Entry 8OE0 (electron microscopy, 4.60 A resolution (low resolution: residue-level contacts below are approximate; hydrogen-bond / salt-bridge calls are withheld)); this record covers chains B and C of the 4 polymer chains in the assembly.

== Chain B ==
Molecule: Interleukin-12 subunit beta
Source organism: Mus musculus
Reference sequence: P43432 (IL12B_MOUSE); numbering as in UniProt (aligned over 23-335)
Amino-acid sequence (313 residues; row label = number of the first residue in the row):
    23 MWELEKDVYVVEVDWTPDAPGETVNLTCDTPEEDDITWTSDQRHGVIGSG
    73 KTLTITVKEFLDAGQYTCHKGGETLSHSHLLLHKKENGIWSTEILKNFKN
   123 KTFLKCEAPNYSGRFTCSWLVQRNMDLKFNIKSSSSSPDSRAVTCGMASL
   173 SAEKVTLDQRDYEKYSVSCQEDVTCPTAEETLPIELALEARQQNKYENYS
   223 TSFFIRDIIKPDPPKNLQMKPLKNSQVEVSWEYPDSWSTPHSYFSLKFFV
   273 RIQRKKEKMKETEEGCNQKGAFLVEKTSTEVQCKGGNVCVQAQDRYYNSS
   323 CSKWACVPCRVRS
Unresolved in the structure: 245-246, 276-291, 332-335
Cystine bridges: Cys-50/Cys-90, Cys-128/Cys-139, Cys-167/Cys-191, Cys-305/Cys-331, Cys-311/Cys-328
Covalent attachments: N-acetylglucosamine (NAG) linked to Asn-220
UniProt features mapped onto this chain:
  - glycosylation (N-linked (GlcNAc...) asparagine): Asn-47, Asn-122, Asn-132, Asn-220
  - natural variant: Met-169 (M169T: In strain: B10.S/J and SJL/J), Phe-294 (F294L: In strain: B10.S/J and SJL/J)

== Chain C ==
Molecule: Interleukin-12 receptor subunit beta-1, Death-associated protein kinase 1
Source organism: Mus musculus
Notes: EC 2.7.11.1
Reference sequence: chimeric construct of Q60837, P53355: residues 20-561 from Q60837 (I12R1_MOUSE) positions 20-561 (same numbers); residues 572-591 from P53355 positions 300-319 (UniProt number = residue number - 272)
Amino-acid sequence (572 residues; numbered 20 to 591; the number before each row is that of its first residue):
    20 QLGASGPGDGCCVEKTSFPEGASGSPLGPRNLSCYRVSKTDYECSWQYDG
    70 PEDNVSHVLWCCFVPPNHTHTGQERCRYFSSGPDRTVQFWEQDGIPVLSK
   120 VNFWVESRLGNRTMKSQKISQYLYNWTKTTPPLGHIKVSQSHRQLRMDWN
   170 VSEEAGAEVQFRRRMPTTNWTLGDCGPQVNSGSGVLGDIRGSMSESCLCP
   220 SENMAQEIQIRRRRRLSSGAPGGPWSDWSMPVCVPPEVLPQAKIKFLVEP
   270 LNQGGRRRLTMQGQSPQLAVPEGCRGRPGAQVKKHLVLVRMLSCRCQAQT
   320 SKTVPLGKKLNLSGATYDLNVLAKTRFGRSTIQKWHLPAQELTETRALNV
   370 SVGGNMTSMQWAAQAPGTTYCLEWQPWFQHRNHTHCTLIVPEEEDPAKMV
   420 THSWSSKPTLEQEECYRITVFASKNPKNPMLWATVLSSYYFGGNASRAGT
   470 PRHVSVRNQTGDSVSVEWTASQLSTCPGVLTQYVVRCEAEDGAWESEWLV
   520 PPTKTQVTLDGLRSRVMYKVQVRADTARLPGAWSHPQRFSFEGTGGSGGS
   570 GGAARKKWKQSVRLISLCQRLS
Unresolved in the structure: 20-45, 85-92, 200-211, 409-418, 561-591
Construct notes: linker (562-571)
Cystine bridges: Cys-53/Cys-63, Cys-81/Cys-95, Cys-194/Cys-216, Cys-252/Cys-293, Cys-313/Cys-390, Cys-315/Cys-405, Cys-434/Cys-495
Covalent attachments: N-acetylglucosamine (NAG) linked to Asn-144, Asn-169; glycan linked to Asn-463
UniProt features mapped onto this chain:
  - motif: Trp-244 to Ser-248 (WSXWS motif)
  - glycosylation (N-linked (GlcNAc...) asparagine): Asn-50, Asn-73, Asn-86, Asn-130, Asn-144, Asn-169, Asn-188, Asn-330, Asn-368, Asn-374, Asn-401, Asn-463, Asn-477
  - modified residue (Phosphoserine): Ser-580, Ser-591

== How chain B and chain C interact ==
Contacting residue pairs (33):
  Trp-37(B) / Glu-110(C)
  Trp-37(B) / Val-116(C)
  Trp-37(B) / Leu-117(C)
  Trp-37(B) / Tyr-143(C)
  Thr-38(B) / Leu-117(C)
  Pro-39(B) / Leu-117(C)
  Pro-39(B) / Tyr-141(C)
  Gln-64(B) / Arg-94(C)
  Gln-64(B) / Arg-96(C)
  Arg-65(B) / Arg-94(C)
  His-66(B) / Arg-94(C)
  Lys-80(B) / Leu-117(C)
  Glu-81(B) / Ile-114(C)
  Glu-81(B) / Pro-115(C)
  Glu-81(B) / Val-116(C)
  Glu-81(B) / Leu-117(C)
  Phe-82(B) / Glu-110(C)
  Phe-82(B) / Gln-111(C)
  Leu-83(B) / Gly-113(C)
  Leu-83(B) / Ile-114(C)
  Lys-106(B) / Lys-58(C)
  Lys-106(B) / Glu-110(C)
  Lys-106(B) / Tyr-143(C)
  Glu-108(B) / Lys-58(C)
  Glu-108(B) / Tyr-143(C)
  Glu-115(B) / Lys-58(C)
  Glu-115(B) / Thr-59(C)
  Arg-145(B) / Trp-109(C)
  Met-147(B) / Trp-109(C)
  Asp-180(B) / Leu-152(C)
  Gln-181(B) / Leu-152(C)
  Gln-214(B) / Trp-109(C)
  Gln-215(B) / Gln-111(C)
Also at the interface, not in a pair above, chain B (20 interface residues in all): Lys-217
Also at the interface, not in a pair above, chain C (17 interface residues in all): Ser-118, Gly-153

== Summary ==
Chain B and chain C form an interface of 20 and 17 residues respectively. N-acetylglucosamine is covalently
linked to Asn-220(B). N-acetylglucosamine is covalently linked to Asn-144(C) and Asn-169(C).
Here chain B is Interleukin-12 subunit beta and chain C is Interleukin-12 receptor subunit beta-1,
Death-associated protein kinase 1, both from Mus musculus. Entry 8OE0 (Cryo-EM structure of a pre-dimerized
murine IL-12 complete extracellular signaling complex (Class 2)) was determined by electron microscopy
together with 8CR5, 8CR6, 8CR8, 8ODZ, 8OE4 and 8PB1 from the same study.
